PDB entry 5VKH | X-ray diffraction, 2.25 A resolution | chains A and B of the 3 polymer chains in the assembly

== Chain A ==
Protein: Antibody Heavy Chain
From: Mus musculus
Notes: antibody fragment or engineered binder
Sequence (219 residues; each row starts with the number of its first residue):
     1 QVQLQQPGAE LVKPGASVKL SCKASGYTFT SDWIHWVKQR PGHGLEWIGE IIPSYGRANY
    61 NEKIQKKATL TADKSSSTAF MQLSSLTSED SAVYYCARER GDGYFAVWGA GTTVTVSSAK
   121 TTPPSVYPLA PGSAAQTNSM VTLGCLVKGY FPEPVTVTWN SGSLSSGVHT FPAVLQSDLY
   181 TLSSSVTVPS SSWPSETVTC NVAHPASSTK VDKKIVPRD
Cystine bridges: Cys-22/Cys-96, Cys-145/Cys-200

== Chain B ==
Protein: Antibody Light Chain
From: Mus musculus
Notes: antibody fragment or engineered binder
Sequence (212 residues; numbered 1 to 212; the number before each row is that of its first residue):
     1 DILLTQSPAI LSVSPGERVS FSCRASQSIG TDIHWYQQRT NGSPRLLIKY ASESISGIPS
    61 RFSGSGSGTD FTLSINSVES EDIANYYCQQ SNRWPFTFGS GTKLEIKRAD AAPTVSIFPP
   121 SSEQLTSGGA SVVCFLNNFY PKDINVKWKI DGSERQNGVL NSWTDQDSKD STYSMSSTLT
   181 LTKDEYERHN SYTCEATHKT STSPIVKSFN RN
Cystine bridges: Cys-23/Cys-88, Cys-134/Cys-194

== How chain A and chain B interact ==
Contacting residue pairs (80; chain A residue first):
  His-35(A) / Phe-96(B)
  Gln-39(A) / Gln-38(B)  hydrogen bond
  Gln-39(A) / Tyr-87(B)  hydrogen bond
  His-43(A) / Tyr-87(B)
  Gly-44(A) / Tyr-87(B)
  Leu-45(A) / Pro-44(B)  hydrophobic
  Leu-45(A) / Tyr-87(B)  hydrophobic
  Leu-45(A) / Phe-98(B)
  Trp-47(A) / Trp-94(B)  hydrophobic
  Trp-47(A) / Pro-95(B)  hydrophobic
  Glu-50(A) / Trp-94(B)  hydrogen bond
  Asn-59(A) / Trp-94(B)
  Tyr-60(A) / Trp-94(B)
  Lys-63(A) / Asp-1(B)  salt bridge
  Lys-63(A) / Pro-95(B)
  Tyr-95(A) / Gln-38(B)  hydrogen bond
  Tyr-95(A) / Gly-42(B)  hydrogen bond (side chain-backbone)
  Tyr-95(A) / Ser-43(B)
  Tyr-95(A) / Pro-44(B)
  Glu-99(A) / Phe-96(B)
  Asp-102(A) / Tyr-50(B)  hydrogen bond (backbone-side chain)
  Gly-103(A) / His-34(B)
  Gly-103(A) / Gln-89(B)  hydrogen bond (backbone-side chain)
  Gly-103(A) / Ser-91(B)
  Gly-103(A) / Phe-96(B)
  Tyr-104(A) / His-34(B)
  Tyr-104(A) / Tyr-36(B)
  Tyr-104(A) / Leu-46(B)  hydrophobic
  Tyr-104(A) / Lys-49(B)  hydrogen bond
  Tyr-104(A) / Tyr-50(B)  hydrophobic
  Tyr-104(A) / Gln-89(B)
  Phe-105(A) / Tyr-36(B)  hydrogen bond (backbone-side chain)
  Phe-105(A) / Leu-46(B)
  Phe-105(A) / Phe-98(B)  hydrophobic
  Trp-108(A) / Tyr-36(B)
  Trp-108(A) / Pro-44(B)
  Trp-108(A) / Phe-98(B)  hydrophobic
  Gly-109(A) / Ser-43(B)
  Tyr-127(A) / Ser-121(B)
  Tyr-127(A) / Glu-123(B)
  Tyr-127(A) / Gln-124(B)
  Tyr-127(A) / Ser-127(B)
  Pro-128(A) / Ser-121(B)
  Pro-128(A) / Glu-123(B)
  Leu-129(A) / Phe-118(B)
  Leu-129(A) / Val-133(B)  hydrophobic
  Leu-129(A) / Phe-135(B)  hydrophobic
  Ala-130(A) / Phe-118(B)
  Ala-130(A) / Pro-119(B)
  Pro-131(A) / Phe-118(B)
  Gly-132(A) / Pro-119(B)
  Thr-142(A) / Ser-116(B)
  Thr-142(A) / Phe-118(B)
  Leu-146(A) / Ser-131(B)
  Lys-148(A) / Gln-124(B)
  Lys-148(A) / Ser-131(B)
  Val-168(A) / Lys-169(B)
  His-169(A) / Asn-137(B)
  His-169(A) / Asn-138(B)  hydrogen bond
  His-169(A) / Asp-167(B)  salt bridge
  His-169(A) / Ser-174(B)  hydrogen bond
  Phe-171(A) / Phe-135(B)  hydrophobic
  Phe-171(A) / Asn-137(B)
  Phe-171(A) / Ser-162(B)
  Phe-171(A) / Thr-164(B)
  Phe-171(A) / Ser-174(B)
  Phe-171(A) / Met-175(B)
  Phe-171(A) / Ser-176(B)
  Pro-172(A) / Ser-162(B)  hydrogen bond (backbone-side chain)
  Pro-172(A) / Trp-163(B)
  Val-174(A) / Leu-160(B)  hydrophobic
  Val-174(A) / Asn-161(B)
  Gln-176(A) / Leu-160(B)
  Ser-183(A) / Phe-135(B)
  Ser-184(A) / Phe-135(B)
  Ser-185(A) / Phe-135(B)
  Ser-185(A) / Asn-137(B)  hydrogen bond
  Lys-213(A) / Glu-123(B)  salt bridge
  Arg-218(A) / Pro-119(B)
  Arg-218(A) / Pro-120(B)  hydrogen bond (side chain-backbone)
Also at the interface, not in a pair above, chain A (45 interface residues in all): Val-37, Glu-62, Ala-106, Ala-110, Leu-143, Gly-144, Thr-170
Also at the interface, not in a pair above, chain B (42 interface residues in all): Thr-97, Thr-180

== Overview ==
45 residues of chain A and 42 residues of chain B are in contact, with 14 hydrogen bonds and 3 salt bridges.
Polar contacts include Lys-63(A)/Asp-1(B), His-169(A)/Asp-167(B) and Lys-213(A)/Glu-123(B).
Here chain A is Antibody Heavy Chain and chain B is Antibody Light Chain, both from Mus musculus. Entry 5VKH
(Closed conformation of KcsA Y82A-F103A mutant) was determined by X-ray diffraction, deposited together with
5VK6 and 5VKE.
